Entry 9LUM (electron microscopy, 2.66 A resolution); this record covers chains A and B.

# Chain A
Name: DELLA protein RGA
From: Arabidopsis thaliana
UniProtKB: Q9SLH3 (RGA_ARATH); numbering as in UniProt (aligned over 2-587)
Chain sequence (588 residues; each row starts with the number of its first residue; numbering starts at 0):
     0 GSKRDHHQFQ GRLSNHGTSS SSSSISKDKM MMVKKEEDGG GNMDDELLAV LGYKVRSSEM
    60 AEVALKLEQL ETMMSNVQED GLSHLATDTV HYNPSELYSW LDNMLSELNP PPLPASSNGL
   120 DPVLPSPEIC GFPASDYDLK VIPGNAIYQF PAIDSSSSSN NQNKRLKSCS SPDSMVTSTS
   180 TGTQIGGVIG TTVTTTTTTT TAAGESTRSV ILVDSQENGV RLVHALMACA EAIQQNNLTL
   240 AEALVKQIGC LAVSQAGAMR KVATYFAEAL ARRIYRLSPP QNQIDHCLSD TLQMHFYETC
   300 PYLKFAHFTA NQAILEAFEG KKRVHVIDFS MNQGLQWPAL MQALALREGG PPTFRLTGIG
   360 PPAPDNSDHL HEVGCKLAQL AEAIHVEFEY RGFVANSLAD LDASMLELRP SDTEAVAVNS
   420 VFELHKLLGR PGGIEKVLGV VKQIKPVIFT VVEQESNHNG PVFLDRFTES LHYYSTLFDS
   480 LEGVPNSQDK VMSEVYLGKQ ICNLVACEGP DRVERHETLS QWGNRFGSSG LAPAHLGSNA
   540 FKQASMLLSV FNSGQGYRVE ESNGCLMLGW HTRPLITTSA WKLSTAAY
Unresolved in the structure: 0-41, 109-204, 278-286, 585-587
Differences from the reference sequence: expression tag (0-1)
UniProt features mapped onto this chain:
  - region: Glu371 to Ser403 (Leucine repeat II (LRII))
  - motif: Asp44 to Ala48 (DELLA motif), Leu66 to Glu70 (LEXLE motif), Val89 to Pro93 (VHYNP motif), Val323 to Asp327 (VHIID), Leu423 to Leu427 (LXXLL motif)
  - mutagenesis: Asp44 to Ala60 (In rga-delta17; induces resistance to GA-induced degradation but does not affect nuclear localization), Gln341 (Q341R: Causes a semidwarf phenotype by abolishing the interaction with GID2 leading to prevent its degradation), Asp478 (D478N: In rga-2; partially suppresses phenotypic defects of GA-mutant ga1-3)

# Chain B
Name: Gibberellin receptor GID1A
From: Arabidopsis thaliana
Notes: EC 3.-.-.-
UniProtKB: Q9MAA7 (GID1A_ARATH); numbering as in UniProt (aligned over 1-345)
Chain sequence (347 residues; each row starts with the number of its first residue; numbers below 1 keep their minus sign (Gly-1 is residue -1)):
    -1 GSMAASDEVN LIESRTVVPL NTWVLISNFK VAYNILRRPD GTFNRHLAEY LDRKVTANAN
    59 PVDGVFSFDV LIDRRINLLS RVYRPAYADQ EQPPSILDLE KPVDGDIVPV ILFFHGGSFA
   119 HSSANSAIYD TLCRRLVGLC KCVVVSVNYR RAPENPYPCA YDDGWIALNW VNSRSWLKSK
   179 KDSKVHIFLA GDSSGGNIAH NVALRAGESG IDVLGNILLN PMFGGNERTE SEKSLDGKYF
   239 VTVRDRDWYW KAFLPEGEDR EHPACNPFSP RGKSLEGVSF PKSLVVVAGL DLIRDWQLAY
   299 AEGLKKAGQE VKLMHLEKAT VGFYLLPNNN HFHNVMDEIS AFVNAEC
Unresolved in the structure: -1 to 9, 344-345
Differences from the reference sequence: expression tag (-1 to 0)
UniProt features mapped onto this chain:
  - motif: His113 to Gly115 (Involved in the stabilization of the negatively charged intermediate by the formation of the oxyanion hole)
  - active site: Ser191, Asp289
  - binding site (gibberellin A4): Gly115, Ser116, Tyr127, Ser191, Gly320
  - binding site (gibberellin A3): Ser116, Tyr127, Ser191, Phe238, Gly320
  - modified residue: Ala2 (N-acetylalanine)
Ligand contacts: gibberellin a3 (GA3): Ile24, Phe27, Lys28, Tyr31, Arg35, Gly115, Ser116, Ile126, Tyr127, Ser191, Phe238, Val239, Asp243, Arg244, Tyr247, Val319, Gly320, Tyr322, Leu323
From the paper describing this entry:
  - binding site for gibberellin a3: Phe27, Ser116, Tyr127, Phe238, Tyr247

# Interface between chain A and chain B
Contacting residue pairs (85; chain A residue first):
  Leu46(A) - Leu324(B)  hydrophobic
  Leu46(A) - Pro325(B)
  Val49(A) - Thr129(B)
  Leu50(A) - Leu23(B)  hydrophobic
  Leu50(A) - Ala125(B)
  Leu50(A) - Ile126(B)  hydrophobic
  Gly51(A) - Arg51(B)
  Tyr52(A) - Phe27(B)
  Tyr52(A) - Arg51(B)
  Met59(A) - Asn19(B)
  Met59(A) - Val22(B)  hydrophobic
  Ala63(A) - Trp21(B)  hydrophobic
  Leu66(A) - Val22(B)
  Leu66(A) - Ser25(B)
  Leu66(A) - Asn26(B)
  Leu66(A) - Val29(B)  hydrophobic
  Glu67(A) - Arg13(B)  salt bridge
  Glu70(A) - Lys28(B)  salt bridge
  Glu70(A) - Val29(B)
  Met73(A) - Val29(B)
  Met73(A) - Ile33(B)  hydrophobic
  Glu78(A) - Arg35(B)
  Glu78(A) - Arg36(B)  salt bridge
  Glu78(A) - Pro37(B)
  Leu81(A) - Arg36(B)
  Ser82(A) - Arg36(B)
  Ala85(A) - Ile33(B)
  Ala85(A) - Asn42(B)
  His90(A) - Leu45(B)
  His90(A) - Tyr48(B)  hydrogen bond (backbone-side chain)
  Tyr91(A) - Tyr48(B)
  Asn92(A) - Tyr48(B)
  Pro93(A) - Tyr48(B)  hydrophobic
  Pro93(A) - Arg51(B)
  Leu96(A) - Asn26(B)
  Trp99(A) - Asn26(B)
  Trp99(A) - Leu49(B)
  Met103(A) - Ile33(B)  hydrophobic
  Ser205(A) - Asn56(B)
  Ser205(A) - Asn58(B)  hydrogen bond (backbone-side chain)
  Thr206(A) - Ala55(B)
  Thr206(A) - Asn56(B)
  Arg207(A) - Ala55(B)
  Arg207(A) - Asn56(B)  hydrogen bond (backbone-side chain)
  Arg207(A) - Ala57(B)  hydrogen bond (backbone-backbone)
  Arg207(A) - Asn58(B)  hydrogen bond
  Arg207(A) - Pro91(B)
  Arg207(A) - Pro92(B)  hydrogen bond (side chain-backbone)
  Arg207(A) - Ser93(B)
  Ser208(A) - Ala55(B)
  Val209(A) - Asp67(B)  hydrogen bond (backbone-backbone)
  Val209(A) - Ile94(B)  hydrophobic
  Ile210(A) - Asp67(B)
  Ile210(A) - Leu77(B)  hydrophobic
  Leu211(A) - Phe66(B)  hydrophobic
  Leu211(A) - Asp67(B)  hydrogen bond (backbone-backbone)
  Leu211(A) - Val68(B)
  Leu211(A) - Leu69(B)  hydrogen bond (backbone-backbone)
  Leu211(A) - Ile94(B)  hydrophobic
  Leu211(A) - Glu98(B)
  Val212(A) - Arg72(B)
  Val219(A) - Leu95(B)  hydrophobic
  Val222(A) - Leu95(B)  hydrophobic
  His223(A) - Leu95(B)
  His471(A) - Ile94(B)
  Asp478(A) - Arg72(B)  salt bridge
  Glu481(A) - Arg72(B)  salt bridge
  Leu535(A) - Tyr48(B)  hydrogen bond (backbone-side chain)
  Gly536(A) - Tyr48(B)
  Ser537(A) - Tyr48(B)
  Phe540(A) - His44(B)
  Phe540(A) - Tyr48(B)  hydrophobic
  Lys541(A) - His44(B)  hydrogen bond
  Ser544(A) - His44(B)
  Met545(A) - His44(B)
  Gly553(A) - Asn75(B)
  Arg557(A) - Asn75(B)
  Glu559(A) - Lys52(B)
  Glu560(A) - Tyr48(B)
  Glu560(A) - Arg51(B)  salt bridge
  Trp569(A) - Arg72(B)
  His570(A) - Asn75(B)
  Thr571(A) - Asp67(B)  hydrogen bond
  Thr571(A) - Leu77(B)
  Thr571(A) - Asn123(B)
Interface residues without a listed pair, chain A (60 interface residues in all): Asp44, Leu47, Ala60, Val62, Leu69, Leu84, Ser94, Leu100, Gly555, Pro573
Interface residues without a listed pair, chain B (52 interface residues in all): Leu18, Asn32, Glu47, Thr54, Arg79, Leu97, Leu323, Asn326
Interface features reported in the paper:
  - specific contacts: Leu46(A)-Arg133(B) (water-mediated contact), Leu46(A)-Leu323(B) (water-mediated contact), Glu67(A)-Arg13(B) (salt bridge), Glu70(A)-Lys28(B), Ser205(A)-Asn58(B) (hydrogen bond), Thr206(A)-Asn56(B), Arg207(A)-Asn58(B) (hydrogen bond), Arg207(A)-Asn56(B) (hydrogen bond), Arg207(A)-Ala57(B) (hydrogen bond), Arg207(A)-Pro92(B) (hydrogen bond), Val209(A)-Asp67(B) (hydrogen bond), Leu211(A)-Leu69(B) (hydrogen bond), Asp478(A)-Arg72(B) (salt bridge), Glu481(A)-Arg72(B) (salt bridge), Leu535(A)-Tyr48(B) (hydrogen bond), Lys541(A)-His44(B) (hydrogen bond), Glu560(A)-Arg51(B) (salt bridge)
  - interface residues, chain B: Tyr48(B), Leu95(B)

# Summary
60 residues of chain A face 52 of chain B across their interface; the contacts include 12 hydrogen bonds and 6
salt bridges. Polar contacts include Glu67(A)-Arg13(B), Glu70(A)-Lys28(B) and Glu78(A)-Arg36(B). The authors
report water-mediated contacts between Leu46(A) and Arg133(B) and Leu46(A) and Leu323(B); salt bridges between
Glu67(A) and Arg13(B), Asp478(A) and Arg72(B) and Glu481(A) and Arg72(B) among others; contacts between
Glu70(A) and Lys28(B) and Thr206(A) and Asn56(B). The paper reports a binding site for gibberellin a3 at
Phe27(B), Ser116(B) and Tyr127(B) among others; interface residues Tyr48(B) and Leu95(B).
Chain A is DELLA protein RGA and chain B is Gibberellin receptor GID1A, both from Arabidopsis thaliana; the
structure, Cryo-EM structure of Arabidopsis thaliana RGA in complex with GID1A, was determined by electron
microscopy together with 9LUN, 9LUO and 9LUP from the same study.
